8QOF - chains F and G of the 8 polymer chains in the assembly; structure by electron microscopy, 3.30 A resolution.

# Chain F
Protein: Serine palmitoyltransferase 1
Source organism: Saccharomyces cerevisiae
Notes: EC 2.3.1.50
Reference sequence: P25045 (LCB1_YEAST); the construct has insertions or renumbered stretches relative to UniProt, so the offset changes along the chain: -21 to -13 = UniProt 1-9; 10-558 = UniProt 10-558
Amino-acid sequence (580 residues; each row starts with the number of its first residue; numbers below 1 keep their minus sign (Met-21 is residue -21)):
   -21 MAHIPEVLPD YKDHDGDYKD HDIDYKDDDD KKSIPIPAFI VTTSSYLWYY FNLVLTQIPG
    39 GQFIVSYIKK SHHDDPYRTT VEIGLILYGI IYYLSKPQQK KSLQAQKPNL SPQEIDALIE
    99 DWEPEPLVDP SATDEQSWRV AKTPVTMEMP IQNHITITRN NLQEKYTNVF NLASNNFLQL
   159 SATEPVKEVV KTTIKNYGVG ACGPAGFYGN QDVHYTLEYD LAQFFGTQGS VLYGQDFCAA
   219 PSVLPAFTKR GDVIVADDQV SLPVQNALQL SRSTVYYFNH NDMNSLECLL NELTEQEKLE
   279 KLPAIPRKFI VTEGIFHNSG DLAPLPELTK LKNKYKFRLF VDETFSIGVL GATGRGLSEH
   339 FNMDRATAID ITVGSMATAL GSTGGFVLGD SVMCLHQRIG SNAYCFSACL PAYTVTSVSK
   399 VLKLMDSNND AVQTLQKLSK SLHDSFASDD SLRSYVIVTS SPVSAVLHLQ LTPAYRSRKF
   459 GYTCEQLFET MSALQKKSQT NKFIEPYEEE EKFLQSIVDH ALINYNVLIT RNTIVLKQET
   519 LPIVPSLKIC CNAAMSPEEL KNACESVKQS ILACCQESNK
Unresolved in the structure: -21 to 53, 81-87, 554-558
Construct notes: insertion (-12 to 9)
Residues lining bound ligands: pyridoxal phosphate (PLP): Phe384, Ser385, Ala386
Swiss-Prot annotation at these positions:
  - modified residue: Thr121 (Phosphothreonine)
Reported in the primary citation:
  - mutagenesis - Y55DEL: decreased binding to ORM2 isoform 1
  - mutagenesis - Y55DEL: increased catalytic activity

# Chain G
Protein: Serine palmitoyltransferase 2
Source organism: Saccharomyces cerevisiae
Notes: EC 2.3.1.50
Reference sequence: P40970 (LCB2_YEAST); residue numbers follow UniProt; this construct covers 1-561
Amino-acid sequence (561 residues; row label = number of the first residue in the row):
     1 MSTPANYTRV PLCEPEELPD DIQKENEYGT LDSPGHLYQV KSRHGKPLPE PVVDTPPYYI
    61 SLLTYLNYLI LIILGHVHDF LGMTFQKNKH LDLLEHDGLA PWFSNFESFY VRRIKMRIDD
   121 CFSRPTTGVP GRFIRCIDRI SHNINEYFTY SGAVYPCMNL SSYNYLGFAQ SKGQCTDAAL
   181 ESVDKYSIQS GGPRAQIGTT DLHIKAEKLV ARFIGKEDAL VFSMGYGTNA NLFNAFLDKK
   241 CLVISDELNH TSIRTGVRLS GAAVRTFKHG DMVGLEKLIR EQIVLGQPKT NRPWKKILIC
   301 AEGLFSMEGT LCNLPKLVEL KKKYKCYLFI DEAHSIGAMG PTGRGVCEIF GVDPKDVDIL
   361 MGTFTKSFGA AGGYIAADQW IIDRLRLDLT TVSYSESMPA PVLAQTISSL QTISGEICPG
   421 QGTERLQRIA FNSRYLRLAL QRLGFIVYGV ADSPVIPLLL YCPSKMPAFS RMMLQRRIAV
   481 VVVAYPATPL IESRVRFCMS ASLTKEDIDY LLRHVSEVGD KLNLKSNSGK SSYDGKRQRW
   541 DIEEVIRRTP EDCKDDKYFV N
Unresolved in the structure: 1-6
Glycans and other covalent adducts: pyridoxal phosphate (PLP) linked to Lys366
Residues lining bound ligands:
  - pyridoxal phosphate (PLP): Gly225, Tyr226, Asn229, His250, Ser252, Glu302, Asp331, Ala333, His334, Thr363, Thr365
  - Q7G (2-{[(4-O-alpha-D-glucopyranosyl-alpha-D-glucopyranosyl)oxy]methyl}-4-{[(3beta,9beta,14beta,17beta,25R)-spirost-5-en-3-yl]oxy}butyl 4-O-alpha-D-glucopyranosyl-alpha-D-glucopyranoside): His76, Phe80, Met83, Thr84, Lys87, Leu94, Ser104, Asn105, Phe106
  - WAR (N-[(2S,3S,4R)-1,3,4-tris(oxidanyl)octadecan-2-yl]heptacosanamide): Tyr65, Leu69, Ile72, Ile73, His76, Val77, Phe106, Tyr110
Swiss-Prot annotation at these positions:
  - modified residue: Lys366 (N6-(pyridoxal phosphate)lysine)
  - mutagenesis: His334 (H334F: Loss of activity. No effect on interaction with LCB1), Lys366 (K366T: Loss of activity. No effect on interaction with LCB1)
Reported in the primary citation:
  - binding site for pyridoxal phosphate: Lys366
  - catalytic residues: Lys366 (citing earlier work)

# Chain F / chain G interface
Contacting residue pairs (137):
  Ile93(F) - Arg280(G)
  Ile97(F) - Ile283(G)  hydrophobic
  Ile97(F) - Val284(G)  hydrophobic
  Trp100(F) - Pro293(G)
  Trp100(F) - Trp294(G)  hydrogen bond (side chain-backbone)
  Trp100(F) - Tyr324(G)
  Trp100(F) - Lys325(G)
  Pro102(F) - Lys295(G)
  Glu103(F) - Lys295(G)  hydrogen bond (backbone-backbone)
  Glu103(F) - Tyr327(G)  hydrogen bond (backbone-side chain)
  Pro104(F) - Lys296(G)  hydrogen bond (backbone-side chain)
  Leu105(F) - Phe236(G)
  Leu105(F) - Lys296(G)  hydrogen bond (backbone-side chain)
  Leu105(F) - Tyr327(G)
  Val106(F) - Trp380(G)  hydrophobic
  Val106(F) - Ile381(G)  hydrophobic
  Asp107(F) - Arg384(G)  hydrogen bond (backbone-side chain)
  Thr111(F) - Arg384(G)
  Gln114(F) - Arg384(G)
  Gln114(F) - Leu387(G)
  Thr121(F) - Ala195(G)
  Thr121(F) - Thr199(G)
  Pro122(F) - Gln196(G)
  Pro122(F) - Thr199(G)
  Val123(F) - Thr200(G)
  Thr124(F) - Thr199(G)
  Thr124(F) - Thr200(G)
  Thr124(F) - Asp201(G)  hydrogen bond (backbone-backbone)
  Glu126(F) - Tyr186(G)
  Glu126(F) - Asp201(G)
  Met127(F) - Tyr186(G)
  Pro128(F) - Lys185(G)
  Ala151(F) - Ile197(G)
  Ser152(F) - Gly191(G)
  Asn153(F) - Gly191(G)  hydrogen bond (backbone-backbone)
  Asn153(F) - Pro193(G)
  Asn154(F) - Gln189(G)
  Asn154(F) - Ser190(G)
  Gln157(F) - Gln189(G)
  Ser159(F) - Ser187(G)
  Ser159(F) - Ile188(G)
  Ser159(F) - Gln189(G)
  Lys165(F) - Val183(G)
  Lys169(F) - Leu180(G)
  Lys169(F) - Asp184(G)  salt bridge
  Ile172(F) - Ser171(G)
  Ile172(F) - Thr176(G)
  Lys173(F) - Ser171(G)  hydrogen bond (backbone-side chain)
  Asn174(F) - Pro15(G)
  Asn174(F) - Val129(G)
  Tyr175(F) - Thr127(G)
  Tyr175(F) - Val129(G)
  Val177(F) - Gln405(G)
  Gly178(F) - Gly369(G)
  Ala179(F) - Pro130(G)
  Cys180(F) - Ser162(G)  hydrogen bond (backbone-side chain)
  Cys180(F) - Tyr163(G)  hydrogen bond (side chain-backbone)
  Cys180(F) - Thr365(G)
  Pro182(F) - Tyr163(G)
  Gly184(F) - Ser123(G)  hydrogen bond (backbone-backbone)
  Phe185(F) - Val481(G)  hydrophobic
  Tyr186(F) - Arg124(G)  hydrogen bond
  Tyr186(F) - Thr126(G)
  Tyr186(F) - Ser161(G)
  Tyr186(F) - Ala479(G)
  Tyr186(F) - Val480(G)
  Asn188(F) - Thr126(G)  hydrogen bond (backbone-side chain)
  Gln189(F) - Thr126(G)  hydrogen bond
  Gln189(F) - Gly128(G)  hydrogen bond (side chain-backbone)
  Asp190(F) - Val10(G)
  Asp190(F) - Pro11(G)
  Asp190(F) - Leu12(G)
  Asp190(F) - Cys13(G)
  Asp190(F) - Thr126(G)
  Asp190(F) - Thr127(G)
  Asp190(F) - Ile137(G)
  Tyr193(F) - Val10(G)  hydrophobic
  Thr194(F) - Leu12(G)
  Tyr197(F) - Val10(G)
  Gln213(F) - Met224(G)
  Gln213(F) - Ser395(G)  hydrogen bond
  Asp214(F) - Ser395(G)
  Asp214(F) - Glu396(G)
  Phe215(F) - Asn231(G)
  Phe215(F) - Thr390(G)
  Phe215(F) - Tyr394(G)  hydrophobic
  Phe215(F) - Ser395(G)
  Phe225(F) - Trp102(G)  hydrophobic
  Lys227(F) - Glu107(G)  salt bridge
  Leu240(F) - Thr390(G)
  Leu240(F) - Tyr394(G)  hydrophobic
  Gln247(F) - Leu259(G)
  Leu248(F) - Arg258(G)
  Leu248(F) - Leu259(G)  hydrophobic
  Ile283(F) - Glu95(G)
  Ile283(F) - Gly98(G)
  Ile283(F) - Ala100(G)
  Arg285(F) - Pro101(G)
  Arg285(F) - Trp102(G)  hydrogen bond (side chain-backbone)
  Phe287(F) - Trp102(G)  hydrophobic
  Arg316(F) - Ala100(G)
  Ala355(F) - Glu396(G)
  Gly359(F) - Ile188(G)
  Ser360(F) - Ile188(G)
  Thr361(F) - Glu396(G)
  Gly362(F) - Glu396(G)
  Asp368(F) - Trp102(G)
  Val370(F) - Trp102(G)
  Val370(F) - Phe103(G)  hydrophobic
  Met371(F) - Trp102(G)  hydrophobic
  His374(F) - Phe103(G)
  Ile377(F) - Lys115(G)
  Asn380(F) - Tyr226(G)
  Asn380(F) - Thr251(G)
  Phe384(F) - Tyr226(G)
  Phe384(F) - His250(G)
  Phe384(F) - Thr251(G)
  Ser385(F) - Met224(G)
  Ser385(F) - Tyr226(G)
  Ala386(F) - Thr365(G)
  Tyr391(F) - Pro399(G)
  Tyr391(F) - Pro401(G)
  Tyr391(F) - Val402(G)
  Ser395(F) - Ile188(G)
  Lys475(F) - Lys240(G)
  Ser476(F) - Lys239(G)
  Ser476(F) - Lys295(G)
  Thr478(F) - Lys295(G)
  Thr508(F) - Gln196(G)
  Thr511(F) - Ser393(G)
  Ile512(F) - Tyr394(G)
  Val513(F) - Leu389(G)
  Val513(F) - Tyr394(G)  hydrogen bond (backbone-side chain)
  Lys515(F) - Asp388(G)
  Gln516(F) - Thr390(G)
  Glu517(F) - Tyr394(G)  hydrogen bond
  Lys526(F) - Gln196(G)
Interface residues without a listed pair, chain F (101 interface residues in all): Arg117, Val118, Met125, Ile129, Asn149, Ala160, Val168, Gly176, Gly181, Gly212, Cys216, Asn244, Arg250, Lys314, Ala381, Gln473, Leu506, Arg509
Interface residues without a listed pair, chain G (100 interface residues in all): Arg9, Asp97, Leu99, Phe122, Pro125, Cys136, Ala169, Ala179, Gly192, Arg194, Gly227, Asn234, Thr255, Ile297, Arg386, Thr391, Val483

# In short
101 residues of chain F face 100 of chain G across their interface, with 20 hydrogen bonds and 2 salt bridges.
Polar contacts include Lys169(F)-Asp184(G), Lys227(F)-Glu107(G) and Trp100(F)-Trp294(G). Bound to chain F:
pyridoxal phosphate. From the paper: the catalytic residue Lys366(G); Y55DEL of chain F reduces binding to
ORM2 isoform 1.
Here chain F is Serine palmitoyltransferase 1 and chain G is Serine palmitoyltransferase 2, both from
Saccharomyces cerevisiae. Entry 8QOF (Cryo-EM structure of the yeast SPT-Orm2-Dimer complex) was determined by
electron microscopy, deposited together with 8QOG.
